PDB entry 6DBL | electron microscopy, 5.00 A resolution (low resolution: residue-level contacts below are approximate; hydrogen-bond / salt-bridge calls are withheld) | chains B and E of the 8 polymer chains in the assembly

Chain B:
Name: Recombination activating gene 2
Source organism: Danio rerio
Reference sequence: Q1RLW7 (Q1RLW7_DANRE); numbering as in UniProt (aligned over 1-530)
Amino-acid sequence (533 residues; numbered -2 to 530; the number before each row is that of its first residue; numbers below 1 keep their minus sign (Gly-2 is residue -2)):
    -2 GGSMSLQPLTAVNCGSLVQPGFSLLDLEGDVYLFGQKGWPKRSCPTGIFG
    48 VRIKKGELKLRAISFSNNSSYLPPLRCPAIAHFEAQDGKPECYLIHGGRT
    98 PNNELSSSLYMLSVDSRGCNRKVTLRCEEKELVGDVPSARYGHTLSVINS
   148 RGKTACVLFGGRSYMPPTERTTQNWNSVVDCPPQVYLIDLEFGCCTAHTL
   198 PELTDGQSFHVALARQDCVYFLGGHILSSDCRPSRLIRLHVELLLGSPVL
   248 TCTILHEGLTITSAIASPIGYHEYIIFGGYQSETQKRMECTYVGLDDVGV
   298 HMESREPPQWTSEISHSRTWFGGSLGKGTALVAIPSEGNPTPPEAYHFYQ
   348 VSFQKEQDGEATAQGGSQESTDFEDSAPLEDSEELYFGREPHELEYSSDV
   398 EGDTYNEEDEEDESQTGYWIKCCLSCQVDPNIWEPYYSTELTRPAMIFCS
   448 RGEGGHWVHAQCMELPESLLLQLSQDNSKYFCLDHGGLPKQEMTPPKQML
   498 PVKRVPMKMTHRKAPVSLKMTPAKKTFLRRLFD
Unresolved in the structure: -2 to 0, 352-530
Sequence notes: expression tag (-2 to 0)

Chain E:
Molecule: Molecule name: Forward strand of 12-RSS substrate DNA
Sequence (50 nucleotides; numbered 1 to 50; the number before each row is that of its first residue):
     1 GATCTGGCCTGTCTTACACAGTGCTACAGACTGGAACAAAAACCCTGCAG
Metal / ion sites: Ca2+ site 1: DC17 (shared with 1 residue of chain A); Ca2+ site 2: DC17, DA18

Chain B / chain E interface:
Residue-residue contacts (6):
  Arg49(B) - DC8(E)
  Arg58(B) - DG6(E)
  Arg58(B) - DG7(E)
  Arg58(B) - DC8(E)
  Asn117(B) - DT5(E)
  Asn117(B) - DG6(E)
Also at the interface, not in a pair above, chain B (6 interface residues in all): Asn10, Lys56, Lys119
Also at the interface, not in a pair above, chain E (5 interface residues in all): DC9

Summary:
6 residues of chain B face 5 of chain E across their interface. DC17(E) and DA18(E) coordinate Ca2+ site 2.
Here chain B is Recombination activating gene 2 (Danio rerio) and chain E is Molecule name: Forward strand of
12-RSS substrate DNA. Entry 6DBL (Cryo-EM structure of RAG in complex with 12-RSS and 23-RSS substrate DNAs)
was determined by electron microscopy, deposited together with 6DBI, 6DBJ, 6DBO, 6DBQ, 6DBR, 6DBT and 4
further entries.
